PDB entry 2VOG | X-ray diffraction, 1.90 A resolution | chains A and B

Chain A:
Protein: Bcl-2-related protein A1
Source organism: Mus musculus
UniProt: Q07440 (B2LA1_MOUSE); numbering as in UniProt (aligned over 1-152)
Sequence (157 residues; row label = number of the first residue in the row; numbers below 1 keep their minus sign (Gly-4 is residue -4)):
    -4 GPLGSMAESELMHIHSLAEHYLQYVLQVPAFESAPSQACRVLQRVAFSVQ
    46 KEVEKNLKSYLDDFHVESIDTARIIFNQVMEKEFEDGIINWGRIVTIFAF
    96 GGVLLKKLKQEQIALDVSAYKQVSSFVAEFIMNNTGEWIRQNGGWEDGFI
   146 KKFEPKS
Not modelled in the structure: -4 to -2, 25-30, 150-152
Construct notes: engineered mutation Lys104 (Pro in Q07440), Ser113 (Cys in Q07440)
Swiss-Prot annotation at these positions:
  - motif: Lys77 to Gly97 (BH1), Glu132 to Lys147 (BH2)
Reported in the primary citation:
  - conformationally variable residues (side-chain flip): Phe148

Chain B:
Protein: Bcl-2-modifying factor
Source organism: Mus musculus
Notes: fragment: bh3-domain, residues 126-152
UniProt: Q91ZE9 (BMF_MOUSE); residues 126-152 here = UniProt positions 126-152
Sequence (27 residues; each row starts with the number of its first residue):
   126 LQHRAEVQIARKLQCIADQFHRLHTQQ
Not modelled in the structure: 126-128, 151-152
Swiss-Prot annotation at these positions:
  - motif: Ile134 to Leu148 (BH3)
  - mutagenesis: Leu138 (L138A: Decrease in the interaction with BCL2 and BCL2L2)
Reported in the primary citation:
  - contacts within the chain: Asp143-Arg147
  - binding site for chloride ion: His146
  - mutagenesis - H146N (5-fold): increased binding to Bcl-2-related protein A1 (chain A)
  - mutagenesis - F145L, H149Y: unchanged binding to Bcl-2-related protein A1 (chain A)

How chain A and chain B interact:
Residue-residue contacts (38):
  Val40(A) with Phe145(B), hydrophobic
  Val44(A) with Ile141(B), hydrophobic
  Glu47(A) with Lys137(B), salt bridge; Ile141(B); Gln144(B)
  Val48(A) with Leu138(B), hydrophobic; Ile141(B), hydrophobic
  Asn51(A) with Lys137(B)
  Leu52(A) with Gln133(B); Lys137(B)
  Tyr55(A) with Ala130(B), hydrophobic; Gln133(B)
  Asp58(A) with Ala130(B)
  Phe59(A) with Ala130(B), hydrophobic; Glu131(B); Ile134(B), hydrophobic
  Gln73(A) with Glu131(B), hydrogen bond
  Val74(A) with Glu131(B); Ile134(B), hydrophobic; Ala135(B)
  Met75(A) with Leu138(B), hydrophobic
  Lys77(A) with Ala135(B); Gln139(B)
  Glu78(A) with Ala135(B); Leu138(B); Gln139(B), hydrogen bond (backbone-side chain)
  Asp81(A) with Gln139(B)
  Asn85(A) with His146(B)
  Gly87(A) with Ala142(B); Phe145(B)
  Arg88(A) with Gln139(B); Ala142(B)
  Thr91(A) with Leu138(B)
  Phe95(A) with Ile134(B), hydrophobic
  Lys147(A) with His149(B), hydrogen bond (backbone-side chain); Thr150(B)
  Phe148(A) with Phe145(B), hydrophobic; His149(B)
Interface residues without a listed pair, chain A (25 interface residues in all): Leu56, Ile70, Trp86
Interface residues without a listed pair, chain B (16 interface residues in all): Val132
Interface features reported in the paper:
  - specific contacts: Arg88(A)-Asp143(B) (water-mediated contact), Phe145(B)-Phe148(A)
  - interface residues, chain A: Val48(A), Leu52(A), Tyr55(A), Gln73(A), Val74(A), Met75(A), Glu78(A), Asn85(A), Gly87(A), Arg88(A), Thr91(A)

Summary:
Chain A and chain B form an interface of 25 and 16 residues respectively; the contacts include 3 hydrogen
bonds and 1 salt bridge. Polar pairs include Glu47(A)-Lys137(B), Gln73(A)-Glu131(B) and Glu78(A)-Gln139(B).
The paper describes a water-mediated contact between Arg88(A) and Asp143(B); a contact between Phe145(B) and
Phe148(A). The paper reports a binding site for chloride ion at His146(B); H146N of chain B increases binding
to Bcl-2-related protein A1 (chain A); 3 substitutions were tested in all.
Here chain A is Bcl-2-related protein A1 and chain B is Bcl-2-modifying factor, both from Mus musculus. Entry
2VOG (Structure of mouse A1 bound to the Bmf BH3-domain) was determined by X-ray diffraction, deposited
together with 2VOF, 2VOH and 2VOI.
